Entry 7LYB (electron microscopy, 3.28 A resolution); this record covers chains H and J of the 13 polymer chains in the assembly.

[Chain H]
Molecule: Histone H2B type 1-J
Organism: Homo sapiens
UniProt: P06899 (H2B1J_HUMAN); residues 0-123 here correspond to UniProt positions 1-124 (UniProt number = residue number + 1)
Amino-acid sequence (126 residues; numbered -2 to 123; the number before each row is that of its first residue; numbers below 1 keep their minus sign (Gly-2 is residue -2)):
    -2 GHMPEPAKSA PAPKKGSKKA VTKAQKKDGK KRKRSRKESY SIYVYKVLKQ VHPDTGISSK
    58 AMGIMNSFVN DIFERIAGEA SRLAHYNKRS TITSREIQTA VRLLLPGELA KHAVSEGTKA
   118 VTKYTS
Not modelled in the structure: -2 to 30
Differences from the reference sequence: expression tag (-2 to -1)
Curated features (UniProtKB/Swiss-Prot):
  - modified residue: Pro1 (N-acetylproline), Glu2 (ADP-ribosyl glutamic acid), Lys5 (N6-(2-hydroxyisobutyryl)lysine), Ser6 (ADP-ribosylserine), Lys11 (N6-(beta-hydroxybutyryl)lysine), Lys12 (N6-(2-hydroxyisobutyryl)lysine), Ser14 (Phosphoserine), Lys15 (N6-acetyllysine), Lys16 (N6-(beta-hydroxybutyryl)lysine), Lys20 (N6-(2-hydroxyisobutyryl)lysine), Lys23 (N6-(2-hydroxyisobutyryl)lysine), Lys24 (N6-(2-hydroxyisobutyryl)lysine), Lys34 (N6-(2-hydroxyisobutyryl)lysine), Glu35 (PolyADP-ribosyl glutamic acid), Ser36 (Phosphoserine), Lys43 (N6-(2-hydroxyisobutyryl)lysine), Lys46 (N6-(2-hydroxyisobutyryl)lysine), Lys57 (N6,N6-dimethyllysine), Arg79 (Dimethylated arginine), Lys85 (N6,N6,N6-trimethyllysine) and 6 more in UniProt
  - glycosylation: Ser112 (O-linked (GlcNAc) serine)
  - cross-link (Glycyl lysine isopeptide (Lys-Gly)): Lys5 (interchain with G-Cter in SUMO2), Lys20 (interchain with G-Cter in SUMO2), Lys34 (interchain with G-Cter in ubiquitin), Lys120 (interchain with G-Cter in ubiquitin)
What the authors report for this chain:
  - mutagenesis - E105A, E113A: unchanged catalytic activity
  - mutagenesis - K108A, K108D, S112A, S112R, T115A, K116D, T119R: decreased catalytic activity

[Chain J]
Molecule: 147-nt DNA strand
Organism: Homo sapiens
Sequence (147 nucleotides; numbered -73 to 73; the number before each row is that of its first residue; numbers below 1 keep their minus sign (DA-73 is residue -73)):
   -73 ATCGGATGTA TATATCTGAC ACGTGCCTGG AGACTAGGGA GTAATCCCCT TGGCGGTTAA
   -13 AACGCGGGGG ACAGCGCGTA CGTGCGTTTA AGCGGTGCTA GAGCTGTCTA CGACCAATTG
    47 AGCGGCCTCG GCACCGGGAT TCTCGAT
Not modelled in the structure: -73

[How chain H and chain J interact]
Pairs across the interface (11):
  Ser32(H) - DC30(J)  hydrogen bond to the phosphate
  Tyr42(H) - DA-53(J)  hydrogen bond to the phosphate
  Gly53(H) - DA-53(J)  phosphate contact
  Ile54(H) - DA-53(J)  phosphate contact
  Ser55(H) - DC-54(J)  hydrogen bond to the phosphate
  Ser56(H) - DC-54(J)  hydrogen bond to the phosphate
  Arg86(H) - DA-34(J)  phosphate contact
  Arg86(H) - DG-33(J)  salt bridge to the phosphate
  Ser87(H) - DG-35(J)  hydrogen bond to the phosphate
  Ser87(H) - DA-34(J)  hydrogen bond to the phosphate
  Thr88(H) - DA-34(J)  hydrogen bond to the phosphate
Interface residues without a listed pair, chain H (11 interface residues in all): Arg31, Glu35
Interface residues without a listed pair, chain J (8 interface residues in all): DG-45, DT31

[Overview]
Chain H and chain J form an interface of 11 and 8 residues respectively; the contacts include 7 hydrogen bonds
and 1 salt bridge. Among the polar pairs are Ser32(H)-DC30(J), Tyr42(H)-DA-53(J) and Ser55(H)-DC-54(J). From
the paper: K108A, K108D and S112A of chain H, among others, reduce catalytic activity; E105A and E113A of
chain H leave catalytic activity unchanged; 9 substitutions were tested in all.
Chain H is Histone H2B type 1-J and chain J is a 147-nt DNA strand, both from Homo sapiens; the structure,
Cryo-EM structure of the human nucleosome core particle in complex with BRCA1-BARD1-UbcH5c, was determined by
electron microscopy together with 7LYA from the same study.
